PDB entry 3CIY | X-ray diffraction, 3.41 A resolution | chains A and B of the 4 polymer chains in the assembly

== Chain A (and B) ==
Molecule: Toll-like receptor 3
Organism: Mus musculus
Notes: fragment: mouse TLR3 ectodomain; chain B of this document is another copy of the same molecule, construct and numbering; everything in this record applies to it too
UniProtKB: Q99MB1 (TLR3_MOUSE); residues 27-703 here correspond to UniProt positions 28-704 (UniProt number = residue number + 1)
Sequence (697 residues; numbered 27 to 723; the number before each row is that of its first residue):
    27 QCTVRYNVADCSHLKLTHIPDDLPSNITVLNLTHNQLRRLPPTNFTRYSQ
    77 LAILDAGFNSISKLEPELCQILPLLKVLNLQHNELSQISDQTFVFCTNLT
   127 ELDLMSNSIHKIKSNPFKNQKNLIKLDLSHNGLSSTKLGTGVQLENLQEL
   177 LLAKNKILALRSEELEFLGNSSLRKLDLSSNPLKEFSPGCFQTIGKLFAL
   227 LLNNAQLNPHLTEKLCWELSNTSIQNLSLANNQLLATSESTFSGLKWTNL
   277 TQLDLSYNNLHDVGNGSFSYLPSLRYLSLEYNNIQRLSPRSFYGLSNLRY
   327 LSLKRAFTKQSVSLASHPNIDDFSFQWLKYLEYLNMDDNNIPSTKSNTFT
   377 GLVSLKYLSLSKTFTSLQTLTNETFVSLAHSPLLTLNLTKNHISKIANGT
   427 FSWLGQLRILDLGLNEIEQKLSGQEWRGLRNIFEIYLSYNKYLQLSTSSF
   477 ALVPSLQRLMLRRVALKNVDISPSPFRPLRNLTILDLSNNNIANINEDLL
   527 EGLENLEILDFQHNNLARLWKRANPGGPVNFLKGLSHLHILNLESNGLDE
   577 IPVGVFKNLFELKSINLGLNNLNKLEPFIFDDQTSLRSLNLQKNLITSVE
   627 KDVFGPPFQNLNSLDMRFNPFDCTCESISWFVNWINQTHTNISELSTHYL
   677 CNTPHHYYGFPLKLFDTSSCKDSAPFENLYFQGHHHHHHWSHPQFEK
Disordered / not traced: 27, 336-341, 547-549, 698-723 (chain B: 547-549, 698-723)
Differences from the reference sequence: expression tag (704-723)
Curated features (UniProtKB/Swiss-Prot):
  - glycosylation (N-linked (GlcNAc...) asparagine): Asn52, Asn57, Asn70, Asn124, Asn196, Asn247, Asn252, Asn275, Asn291, Asn398, Asn413, Asn424, Asn507, Asn662, Asn667
Cystine bridges: Cys28-Cys37, Cys95-Cys122, Cys649-Cys677, Cys651-Cys696
Glycans and other covalent adducts: N-acetylglucosamine (NAG) linked to Asn70, Asn196, Asn275, Asn413, Asn424, Asn507; glycan linked to Asn252, Asn291, Asn398
What the authors report for this chain:
  - binding site for the 46-nt RNA strand: His39, His60, Arg64, Phe84, Ser86, His108, Glu110, Asn515, Asn517, His539, Asn541, Arg544
  - mutagenesis - H39A, H60A: abolished signaling in response to dsRNA
  - mutagenesis - H108A: unchanged signaling
  - mutagenesis - H108E: abolished signaling
  - post-translational modification sites: Asn413
  - self-association interface (contacts with another copy of this molecule): Asn678 to His681
  - binding site for the 46-nt RNA strand: Arg64, Ser86, Glu110, Asn515, Asn517, His539, Asn541

== How chain A and chain B interact ==
Residue-residue contacts - 23 pairs, chain A then chain B:
  Asn599(A) with Tyr684(B)
  Lys600(A) with Tyr684(B)
  Thr623(A) with Asn678(B); Thr679(B)
  Ser624(A) with His681(B)
  Asp648(A) with Thr679(B), hydrogen bond; Pro680(B)
  Thr650(A) with Pro680(B)
  Glu652(A) with Pro680(B); His681(B), hydrogen bond (side chain-backbone); His682(B), salt bridge
  Asn678(A) with Asn599(B); Thr623(B)
  Thr679(A) with Thr623(B); Asp648(B), hydrogen bond; Thr679(B)
  Pro680(A) with Asp648(B); Glu652(B)
  His681(A) with Ser624(B); Glu652(B)
  His682(A) with Glu652(B), salt bridge
  Tyr684(A) with Asn599(B); Lys600(B)
Also at the interface, not in a pair above, chain B (13 interface residues in all): Thr650

== Overview ==
Chain A and chain B each contribute 13 residues to their interface, with 3 hydrogen bonds and 2 salt bridges.
Among the polar pairs are Glu652(A)-His682(B), Asp648(A)-Thr679(B) and Glu652(A)-His681(B). From the paper: a
binding site for the 46-nt RNA strand at His39(A), His60(A) and Arg64(A) among others; H39A and H60A of chain
A abolish signaling in response to dsRNA; 4 substitutions were tested in all.
Chain A and chain B are both Toll-like receptor 3 (Mus musculus); the structure, Mouse Toll-like receptor 3
ectodomain complexed with double-stranded RNA, was determined by X-ray diffraction, deposited together with
3CIG.
